Entry 7LV8 (electron microscopy, 3.40 A resolution); this record covers chains B and I of the 10 polymer chains in the assembly.

[Chain B]
Molecule: Histone doublet Delta-Gamma (Delta)
Source organism: Marseillevirus marseillevirus
UniProt: D2XB48 (D2XB48_GBMV); residues 16-112 here correspond to UniProt positions 32-128 (UniProt number = residue number + 16)
Chain sequence (97 residues; each row starts with the number of its first residue):
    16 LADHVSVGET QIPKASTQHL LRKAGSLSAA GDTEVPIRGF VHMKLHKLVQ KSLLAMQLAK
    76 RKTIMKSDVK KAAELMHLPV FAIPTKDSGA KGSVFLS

[Chain I]
Molecule: 121-nt DNA strand
Sequence (121 nucleotides; numbered -60 to 60; the number before each row is that of its first residue; numbers below 1 keep their minus sign (DA-60 is residue -60)):
   -60 ATCTGACACG TGCCTGGAGA CTAGGGAGTA ATCCCCTTGG CGGTTAAAAC GCGGGGGAGA
     0 ATCCGTACGT GCGTTTAAGC GGTGCTAGAG CTGTCTACGA CCAATTGAGC GGCCTCGGCA
    60 C

[How chain B and chain I interact]
Residue-residue contacts (14; chain B residue first):
  Ser43(B) with DG8(I), phosphate contact
  Ala44(B) with DC7(I), sugar contact; DG8(I), hydrogen bond to the phosphate
  Ala45(B) with DC7(I), phosphate contact
  Gly46(B) with DC7(I), hydrogen bond to the phosphate
  Arg76(B) with DA28(I), phosphate contact
  Lys77(B) with DG27(I), phosphate contact; DA28(I), hydrogen bond to the phosphate
  Thr78(B) with DG27(I), phosphate contact; DA28(I), hydrogen bond to the phosphate
  Asp102(B) with DC-54(I), phosphate contact
  Ala105(B) with DA-55(I), phosphate contact
  Lys106(B) with DA-55(I), sugar contact
  Ser112(B) with DG18(I), hydrogen bond to the phosphate
Interface residues without a listed pair, chain B (15 interface residues in all): Arg37, Leu42, Asp47, Met80
Interface residues without a listed pair, chain I (8 interface residues in all): DG29

[Summary]
15 residues of chain B and 8 residues of chain I are in contact; the contacts include 5 hydrogen bonds. Polar
pairs include Ala44(B)-DG8(I), Gly46(B)-DC7(I) and Lys77(B)-DA28(I).
Chain B is Histone doublet Delta-Gamma (Delta) (Marseillevirus marseillevirus) and chain I is a 121-nt DNA
strand; the structure, Structure of the Marseillevirus nucleosome, was determined by electron microscopy,
deposited together with 7LV9.
